Entry 2R69 (X-ray diffraction, 3.80 A resolution); this record covers chains A and H of the 3 polymer chains in the assembly.

# Chain A
Molecule: Major envelope protein E
Source organism: Dengue virus 2 Thailand/16681/84
UniProt: P18356 (POLG_DEN2U); residues 298-394 here correspond to UniProt positions 478-574 (UniProt number = residue number + 180)
Chain sequence (97 residues; each row starts with the number of its first residue):
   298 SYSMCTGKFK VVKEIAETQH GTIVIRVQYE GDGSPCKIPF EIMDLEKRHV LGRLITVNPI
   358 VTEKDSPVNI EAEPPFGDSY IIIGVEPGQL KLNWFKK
Disulfide bonds: Cys302-Cys333

# Chain H
Molecule: Heavy chain of 1A1D-2
Source organism: Mus musculus
Notes: fragment: Fab
Chain sequence (214 residues; each row starts with the number of its first residue; note: 2 numbers in that range are skipped by the numbering (no residue carries them; nothing is unmodelled there)):
     1 EVQLQQSGAE LVKPGASVKL SCTASGFNIK DTYMHWVKQR PEQGLEWIGR IDPANGYSKY
    61 DPKFQGKATI TADTSSNAAY LQLSSLTSED TAVYFCARDY EGFAYWGQGT LVTVSSAKTT
   121 PPSVYPLAPG AA
   135 TSSSVTLGCL VKGYFPEPVT LTWNSGSLSS GVHTFPAVLQ SDLYTLSSSV TVTSSTWPSQ
   195 TITCNVAHPA SSTKVDKKIE PR
Not modelled in the structure: 108-110, 135-138, 193-194, 215-216
Disulfide bonds: Cys22-Cys96, Cys143-Cys198

# Interface between chain A and chain H
Pairs across the interface (17):
  Lys307(A) - Asp99(H)  salt bridge
  Lys307(A) - Tyr100(H)
  Lys307(A) - Glu101(H)  hydrogen bond (side chain-backbone)
  Lys307(A) - Gly102(H)  hydrogen bond (side chain-backbone)
  Val308(A) - Tyr100(H)
  Val308(A) - Glu101(H)  hydrogen bond (backbone-side chain)
  Val309(A) - Thr32(H)  hydrogen bond (backbone-side chain)
  Val309(A) - Tyr100(H)
  Lys310(A) - Lys30(H)  hydrogen bond (side chain-backbone)
  Lys310(A) - Asp31(H)  hydrogen bond (side chain-backbone)
  Lys310(A) - Asp52(H)
  Lys310(A) - Tyr100(H)
  Glu311(A) - Tyr33(H)
  Glu311(A) - Tyr100(H)
  Gln325(A) - Asp99(H)  hydrogen bond
  Asp362(A) - Phe27(H)
  Pro364(A) - Asp31(H)
Interface residues without a listed pair, chain H (14 interface residues in all): Glu1, Val2, Gly26, Ala54

# In short
8 residues of chain A and 14 residues of chain H are in contact, with 7 hydrogen bonds and 1 salt bridge.
Polar pairs include Lys307(A)-Asp99(H), Lys307(A)-Glu101(H) and Lys307(A)-Gly102(H).
Here chain A is Major envelope protein E (Dengue virus 2 Thailand/16681/84) and chain H is Heavy chain of
1A1D-2 (Mus musculus). Entry 2R69 (Crystal structure of Fab 1A1D-2 complexed with E-DIII of Dengue virus at
3.8 angstrom resolution) was determined by X-ray diffraction together with 2R29 and 2R6P from the same study.
